Entry 9L0D (electron microscopy, 3.41 A resolution); this record covers chains A and C of the 4 polymer chains in the assembly.

== Chain A ==
Name: Vacuolar fusion protein MON1 homolog A
Source organism: Homo sapiens
UniProt: Q86VX9 (MON1A_HUMAN); numbering as in UniProt (aligned over 235-652)
Sequence (418 residues; each row starts with the number of its first residue):
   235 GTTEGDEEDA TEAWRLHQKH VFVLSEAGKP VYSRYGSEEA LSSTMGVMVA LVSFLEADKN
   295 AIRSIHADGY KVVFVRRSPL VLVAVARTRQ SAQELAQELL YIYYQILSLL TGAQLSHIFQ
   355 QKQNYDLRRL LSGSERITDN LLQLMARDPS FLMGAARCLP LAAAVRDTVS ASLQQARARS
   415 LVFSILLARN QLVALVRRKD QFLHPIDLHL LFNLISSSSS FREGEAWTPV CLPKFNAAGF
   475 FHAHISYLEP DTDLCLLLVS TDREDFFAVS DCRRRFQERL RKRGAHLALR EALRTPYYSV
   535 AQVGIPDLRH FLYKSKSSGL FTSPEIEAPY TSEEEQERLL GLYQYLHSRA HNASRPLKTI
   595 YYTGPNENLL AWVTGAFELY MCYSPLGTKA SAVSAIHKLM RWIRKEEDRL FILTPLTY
Unresolved in the structure: 235

== Chain C ==
Name: Regulator of MON1-CCZ1 complex
Source organism: Homo sapiens
UniProt: Q96DM3 (RMC1_HUMAN); residues 1-657 here = UniProt positions 1-657
Sequence (657 residues; row label = number of the first residue in the row):
     1 MGEEDYYLEL CERPVQFEKA NPVNCVFFDE ANKQVFAVRS GGATGVVVKG PDDRNPISFR
    61 MDDKGEVKCI KFSLENKILA VQRTSKTVDF CNFIPDNSQL EYTQECKTKN ANILGFCWTS
   121 STEIVFITDQ GIEFYQVLPE KRSLKLLKSH NLNVNWYMYC PESAVILLST TVLENVLQPF
   181 HFRAGTMSKL PKFEIELPAA PKSTKPSLSE RDIAMATIYG QLYVLFLRHH SRTSNSTGAE
   241 VVLYHLPREG ACKKMHILKL NRTGKFALNV VDNLVVVHHQ DTETSVIFDI KLRGEFDGSV
   301 TFHHPVLPAR SIQPYQIPIT GPAAVTSQSP VPCKLYSSSW IVFQPDIIIS ASQGYLWNLQ
   361 VKLEPIVNLL PDKGRLMDFL LQRKECKMVI LSVCSQMLSE SDRASLPVIA TVFDKLNHEY
   421 KKYLDAEQSY AMAVEAGQSR SSPLLKRPVR TQAVLDQSDV YTHVLSAFVE KKEMPHKFVI
   481 AVLMEYIRSL NQFQIAVQHY LHELVIKTLV QHNLFYMLHQ FLQYHVLSDS KPLACLLLSL
   541 ESFYPPAHQL SLDMLKRLST ANDEIVEVLL SKHQVLAALR FIRGIGGHDN ISARKFLDAA
   601 KQTEDNMLFY TIFRFFEQRN QRLRGSPNFT PGEHCEEHVA FFKQIFGDQA LMRPTTF

== Chain A / chain C interface ==
Contacting residue pairs (12):
  Ala562(A) with Phe646(C)
  Pro563(A) with Met607(C), hydrophobic; Phe646(C), hydrophobic
  Gly598(A) with Arg580(C)
  Pro619(A) with Leu576(C), hydrophobic; Arg580(C), hydrogen bond (backbone-side chain)
  Leu620(A) with Leu576(C), hydrophobic; Leu579(C), hydrophobic; Arg583(C); Thr611(C)
  Gly621(A) with Arg583(C)
  Thr622(A) with Arg583(C)
Interface residues without a listed pair, chain A (11 interface residues in all): Arg543, Glu569, Thr597, Ser618
Interface residues without a listed pair, chain C (8 interface residues in all): Asp605

== Summary ==
11 residues of chain A and 8 residues of chain C are in contact, with 1 hydrogen bond. The hydrogen-bonded
pair is Pro619(A)-Arg580(C).
Chain A is Vacuolar fusion protein MON1 homolog A and chain C is Regulator of MON1-CCZ1 complex, both from
Homo sapiens; the structure, Cryo-EM structure of the human MON1A/CCZ1/C18orf8 complex, was determined by
electron microscopy.
